PDB entry 2Y9E | X-ray diffraction, 3.40 A resolution | chain X

Chain X:
Name: Myosin-2
Source organism: Dictyostelium discoideum
Notes: EC 3.6.4.1; fragment: motor domain, residues 2-759
UniProtKB: P08799 (MYS2_DICDI); residues 2-759 here = UniProt positions 2-759
Chain sequence (758 residues; numbered 2 to 759; the number before each row is that of its first residue):
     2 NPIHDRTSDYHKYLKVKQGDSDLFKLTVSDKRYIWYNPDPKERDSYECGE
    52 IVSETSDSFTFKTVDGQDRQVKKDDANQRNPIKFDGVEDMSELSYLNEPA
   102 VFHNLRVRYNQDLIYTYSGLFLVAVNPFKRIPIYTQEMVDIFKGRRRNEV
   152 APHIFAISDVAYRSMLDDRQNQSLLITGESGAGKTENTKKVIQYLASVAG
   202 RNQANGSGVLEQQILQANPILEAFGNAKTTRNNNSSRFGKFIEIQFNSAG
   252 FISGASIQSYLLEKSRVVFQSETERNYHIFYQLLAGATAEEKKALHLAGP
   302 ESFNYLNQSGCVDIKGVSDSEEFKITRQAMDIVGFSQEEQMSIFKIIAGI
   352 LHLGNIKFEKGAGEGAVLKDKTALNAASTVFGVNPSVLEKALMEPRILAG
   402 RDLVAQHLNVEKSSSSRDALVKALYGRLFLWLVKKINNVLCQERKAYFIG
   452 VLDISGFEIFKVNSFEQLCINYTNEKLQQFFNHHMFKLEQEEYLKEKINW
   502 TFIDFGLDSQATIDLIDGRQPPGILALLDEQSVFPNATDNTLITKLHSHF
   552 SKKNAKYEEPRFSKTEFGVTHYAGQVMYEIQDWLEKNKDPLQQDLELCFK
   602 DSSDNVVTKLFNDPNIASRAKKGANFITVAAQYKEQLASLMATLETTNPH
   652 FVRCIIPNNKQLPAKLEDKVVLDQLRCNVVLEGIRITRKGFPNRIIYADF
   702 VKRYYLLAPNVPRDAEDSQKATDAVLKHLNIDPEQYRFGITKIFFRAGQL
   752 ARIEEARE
Differences from the reference sequence: engineered mutation Val680 (Gly in P08799)
Swiss-Prot annotation at these positions:
  - region (Actin-binding): Leu638 to Asn660, Arg738 to Ala752
  - binding site (ATP): Gly179 to Thr186
  - modified residue: Lys130 (N6,N6-dimethyllysine)
Reported in the primary citation:
  - conformationally variable residues (loop rearrangement): Arg238, Glu459
  - mutagenesis - G680V: decreased catalytic activity (citing earlier work)

Summary:
Curated annotation (UniProt) lists 8 ATP-binding residues. The paper reports that G680V reduces catalytic
activity; conformational variability at Arg238 and Glu459.
Chain X is Myosin-2 (Dictyostelium discoideum); the structure, Structural basis for the allosteric
interference of myosin function by mutants G680A and G680V of Dictyostelium ..., was determined by X-ray
diffraction (same publication as 2Y0R and 2Y8I).
